Entry 1TN5 (X-ray diffraction, 2.20 A resolution); this record covers chain A.

== Chain A ==
Molecule: Bacteriorhodopsin
Source organism: Halobacterium salinarum
UniProtKB: P02945 (BACR_HALN1); residues 1-249 here correspond to UniProt positions 14-262 (UniProt number = residue number + 13)
Sequence (249 residues; numbered 1 to 249; the number before each row is that of its first residue):
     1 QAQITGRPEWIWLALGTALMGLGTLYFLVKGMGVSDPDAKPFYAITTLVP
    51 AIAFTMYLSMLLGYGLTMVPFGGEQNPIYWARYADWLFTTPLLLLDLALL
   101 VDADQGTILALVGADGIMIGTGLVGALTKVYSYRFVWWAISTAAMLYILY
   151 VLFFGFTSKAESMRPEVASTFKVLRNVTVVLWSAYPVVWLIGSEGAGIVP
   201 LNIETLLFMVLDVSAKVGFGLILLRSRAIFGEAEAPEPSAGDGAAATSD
Disordered / not traced: 1-4, 232-249
Covalent attachments: retinal (RET) linked to K216
Differences from the reference sequence: engineered mutation P41 (Lys54 in P02945)
Small-molecule neighbours: retinal (RET): Y83, W86, T89, T90, L93, M118, I119, G122, W138, S141, T142, M145, W182, Y185, P186, W189, D212, A215
Curated features (UniProtKB/Swiss-Prot):
  - site: D85 (Primary proton acceptor)
  - modified residue: Q1 (Pyrrolidone carboxylic acid), K216 (N6-(retinylidene)lysine)

== In short ==
Retinal is covalently linked to K216.
Chain A is Bacteriorhodopsin (Halobacterium salinarum); the structure, Structure of bacterorhodopsin mutant
K41P, was determined by X-ray diffraction (same publication as 1TN0).
